PDB entry 8YNK | electron microscopy, 3.62 A resolution | chains C and K of the 8 polymer chains in the assembly

[Chain C]
Protein: Caspase-8 subunit p10
From: Homo sapiens
UniProt: Q14790 (CASP8_HUMAN); residue numbers follow UniProt; this construct covers 1-479
Amino-acid sequence (479 residues; row label = number of the first residue in the row):
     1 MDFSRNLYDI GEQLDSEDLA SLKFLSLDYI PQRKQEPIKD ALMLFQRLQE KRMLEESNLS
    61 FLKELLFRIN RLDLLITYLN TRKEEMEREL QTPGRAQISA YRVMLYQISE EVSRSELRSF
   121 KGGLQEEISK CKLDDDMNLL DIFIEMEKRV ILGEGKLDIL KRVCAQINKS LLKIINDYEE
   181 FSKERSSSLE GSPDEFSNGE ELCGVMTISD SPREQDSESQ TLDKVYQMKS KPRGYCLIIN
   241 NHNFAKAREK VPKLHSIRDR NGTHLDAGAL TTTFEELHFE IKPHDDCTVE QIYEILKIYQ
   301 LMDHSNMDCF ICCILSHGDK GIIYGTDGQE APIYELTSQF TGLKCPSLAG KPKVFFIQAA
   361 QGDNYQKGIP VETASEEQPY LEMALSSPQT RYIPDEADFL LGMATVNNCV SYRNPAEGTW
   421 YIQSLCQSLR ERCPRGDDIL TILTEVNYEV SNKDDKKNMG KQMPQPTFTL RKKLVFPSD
Not modelled in the structure: 183-479
Sequence notes: engineered mutation G122 (Phe in Q14790), G123 (Leu in Q14790), A360 (Cys in Q14790), A374 (Asp in Q14790), A384 (Asp in Q14790)
Curated features (UniProtKB/Swiss-Prot):
  - active site: H317
  - site: D216, S217 (Cleavage)
  - modified residue: S188 (Phosphoserine), S211 (Phosphoserine), K224 (N6-acetyllysine), Y334 (Phosphotyrosine), Y380 (Phosphotyrosine), S387 (Phosphoserine), R413 (Microbial infection: ADP-riboxanated arginine)
  - natural variant: R248 (R248W: In CASP8D), D285 (D285H: Associated with protection against breast cancer)
  - mutagenesis: D73 (D73A: Abolishes binding to FLASH. Induces NF-kappa-B activation), Y380 (Y380E: Phosphomimetic mutant which does not affect interaction with PIK3R1 or DISC-mediated processing; Y380F: Abolishes phosphorylation at this site ...), S387 (S387A: Impaired CDK1-mediated phosphorylation and enhanced apoptosis), R413 (R413A: Abolished ADP-riboxanation by C.violaceum CopC)
What the authors report for this chain:
  - mutagenesis - E12A/F122G/L123G, N70A/F122G/L123G, E110A/F122G/L123G: unchanged binding to CASP8 and FADD-like apoptosis regulator subunit p43 (chain K)

[Chain K]
Protein: CASP8 and FADD-like apoptosis regulator subunit p43
From: Homo sapiens
UniProt: O15519 (CFLAR_HUMAN); residues 1-181 here = UniProt positions 1-181
Amino-acid sequence (181 residues; each row starts with the number of its first residue):
     1 MSAEVIHQVE EALDTDEKEM LLFLCRDVAI DVVPPNVRDL LDILRERGKL SVGDLAELLY
    61 RVRRFDLLKR ILKMDRKAVE THLLRNPHLV SDYRVLMAEI GEDLDKSDVS SLIFLMKDYM
   121 GRGKISKEKS FLDLVVELEK LNLVAPDQLD LLEKCLKNIH RIDLKTKIQK YKQSVQGAGT
   181 S
Not modelled in the structure: 176-181

[Chain C / chain K interface]
Residue-residue contacts (9; chain C residue first):
  M1(C) with K154(K)
  S4(C) with F114(K)
  R5(C) with N158(K)
  Y8(C) with S111(K), hydrogen bond; F114(K), hydrophobic
  L42(C) with F114(K), hydrophobic
  Q46(C) with F114(K); K117(K)
  E50(C) with R122(K), salt bridge
Also at the interface, not in a pair above, chain C (8 interface residues in all): L7
Also at the interface, not in a pair above, chain K (8 interface residues in all): L115, C155
From the paper, about this interface:
  - hot spots on chain C (mutagenesis) - R33D/F122G/L123G, R52D/F122G/L123G: decreased binding to chain F

[Overview]
The chain C/chain K interface involves 8 residues from each chain, with 1 hydrogen bond and 1 salt bridge.
Polar contacts include E50(C)-R122(K) and Y8(C)-S111(K). The paper reports that R33D/F122G/L123G and
R52D/F122G/L123G of chain C reduce binding to chain F; E12A/F122G/L123G, N70A/F122G/L123G and
E110A/F122G/L123G of chain C leave binding to CASP8 and FADD-like apoptosis regulator subunit p43 (chain K)
unchanged.
Chain C is Caspase-8 subunit p10 and chain K is CASP8 and FADD-like apoptosis regulator subunit p43, both from
Homo sapiens; the structure, Structure of the Caspase-8/cFLIP death effector domain assembly, was determined
by electron microscopy (same publication as 8YM4, 8YM5, 8YM6, 8YNI, 8YNL, 8YNM and 8YNN).
